Entry 9CD3 (electron microscopy, 2.18 A resolution); this record covers chains A and B.

Chain A (and B):
Protein: Phosphoketolase family protein
Source organism: Candidatus Saccharibacteria bacterium
Notes: chain B of this document is another copy of the same molecule, construct and numbering; everything in this record applies to it too
Reference sequence: A0A7W4E7R7 (A0A7W4E7R7_9BACT); residues 14-799 here correspond to UniProt positions 2-787 (UniProt number = residue number - 12)
Chain sequence (799 residues; row label = number of the first residue in the row):
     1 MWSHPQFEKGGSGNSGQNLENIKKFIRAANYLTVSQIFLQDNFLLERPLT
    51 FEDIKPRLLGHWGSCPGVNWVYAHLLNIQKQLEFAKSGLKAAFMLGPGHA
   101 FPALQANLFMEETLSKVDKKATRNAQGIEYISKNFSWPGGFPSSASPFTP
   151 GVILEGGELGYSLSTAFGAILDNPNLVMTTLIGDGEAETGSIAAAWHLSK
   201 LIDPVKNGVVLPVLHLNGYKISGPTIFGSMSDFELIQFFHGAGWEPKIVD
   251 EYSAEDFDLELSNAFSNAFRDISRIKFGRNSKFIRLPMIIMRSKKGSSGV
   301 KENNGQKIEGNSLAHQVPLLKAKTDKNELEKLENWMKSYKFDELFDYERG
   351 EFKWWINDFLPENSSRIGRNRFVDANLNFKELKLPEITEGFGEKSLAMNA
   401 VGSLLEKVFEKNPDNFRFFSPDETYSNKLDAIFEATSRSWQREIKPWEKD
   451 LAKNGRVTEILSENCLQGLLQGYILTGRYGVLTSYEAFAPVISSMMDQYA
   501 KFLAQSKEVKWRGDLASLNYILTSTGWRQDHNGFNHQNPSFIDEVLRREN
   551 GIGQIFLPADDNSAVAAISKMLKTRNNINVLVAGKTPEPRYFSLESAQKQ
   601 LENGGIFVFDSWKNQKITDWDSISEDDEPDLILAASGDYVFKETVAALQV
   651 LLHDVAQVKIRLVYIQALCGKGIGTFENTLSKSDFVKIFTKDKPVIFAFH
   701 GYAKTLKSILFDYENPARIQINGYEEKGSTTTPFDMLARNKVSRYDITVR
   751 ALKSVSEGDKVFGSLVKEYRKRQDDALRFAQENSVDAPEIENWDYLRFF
Not modelled in the structure: 1-14
Sequence notes: initiating methionine (1); expression tag (2-13); conflict Trp-70 (His58 in A0A7W4E7R7), Ser-144 (His132 in A0A7W4E7R7), Val-491 (Ile479 in A0A7W4E7R7), Asn-535 (Ser523 in A0A7W4E7R7)
Small-molecule neighbours:
  - thiamine diphosphate (TPP), molecule 1: Ser-64, Pro-97, His-99, Gly-157, Glu-158, Leu-159, Gly-183, Asp-184, Gly-185, Glu-186, His-215, Asn-217, Tyr-219, Lys-220, Ile-221, Lys-295, His-315
  - thiamine diphosphate (TPP), molecule 2: Glu-423, Leu-461, Glu-463, Tyr-485, Phe-488, His-536

Interface between chain A and chain B:
Residue-residue contacts (149; chain A residue first):
  Pro-56(A) / Asn-783(B)
  Pro-56(A) / Val-785(B)  hydrophobic
  Arg-57(A) / Thr-732(B)
  Arg-57(A) / Ser-784(B)  hydrogen bond (side chain-backbone)
  Leu-58(A) / His-531(B)
  Leu-59(A) / Asp-530(B)
  Leu-59(A) / His-531(B)
  Gly-60(A) / His-531(B)
  His-61(A) / His-531(B)
  Trp-137(A) / Gln-781(B)  hydrogen bond (side chain-backbone)
  Trp-137(A) / Glu-782(B)
  Trp-137(A) / Asn-783(B)
  Trp-137(A) / Ser-784(B)
  Pro-138(A) / Thr-731(B)
  Pro-138(A) / Ser-784(B)
  Ser-143(A) / His-531(B)
  Ser-143(A) / Thr-730(B)  hydrogen bond
  Glu-155(A) / Asn-535(B)
  Gly-157(A) / Phe-488(B)
  Gly-157(A) / Asn-535(B)
  Gly-157(A) / His-536(B)
  Glu-158(A) / Phe-488(B)
  Glu-158(A) / Val-491(B)
  Gly-185(A) / Leu-461(B)
  Glu-188(A) / Ala-194(B)
  Glu-188(A) / Ile-460(B)
  Glu-188(A) / Leu-461(B)
  Glu-188(A) / Ser-462(B)
  Gly-190(A) / Gly-190(B)
  Gly-190(A) / Ala-194(B)
  Ala-193(A) / Ala-193(B)  hydrophobic
  Ala-194(A) / Glu-188(B)
  Ala-194(A) / Gly-190(B)
  Lys-200(A) / Ile-226(B)
  Tyr-219(A) / Trp-447(B)  hydrogen bond
  Tyr-219(A) / Glu-448(B)  hydrogen bond
  Lys-220(A) / Asp-422(B)
  Ile-221(A) / Asp-422(B)  hydrogen bond (backbone-side chain)
  Ser-222(A) / Asp-422(B)  hydrogen bond
  Ser-222(A) / Tyr-425(B)
  Ser-222(A) / Arg-438(B)  hydrogen bond (backbone-side chain)
  Thr-225(A) / Trp-440(B)
  Ile-226(A) / Lys-200(B)
  Ile-226(A) / Leu-201(B)  hydrophobic
  Ser-229(A) / Trp-440(B)
  Ser-229(A) / Arg-442(B)
  Met-230(A) / Gly-241(B)
  Met-230(A) / Arg-442(B)
  Glu-234(A) / Arg-442(B)  salt bridge
  Gln-237(A) / Gln-237(B)
  Gln-237(A) / His-240(B)  hydrogen bond
  Phe-238(A) / Phe-238(B)  hydrophobic
  His-240(A) / Gln-237(B)  hydrogen bond
  Gly-241(A) / Met-230(B)
  Gly-241(A) / Glu-234(B)
  Gly-241(A) / Phe-238(B)
  Lys-307(A) / Trp-447(B)
  Asn-311(A) / Trp-447(B)
  Gln-316(A) / His-531(B)  hydrogen bond
  Asp-422(A) / Lys-220(B)
  Asp-422(A) / Ile-221(B)  hydrogen bond (side chain-backbone)
  Asp-422(A) / Ser-222(B)  hydrogen bond (side chain-backbone)
  Tyr-425(A) / Ser-222(B)
  Arg-438(A) / Ser-222(B)  hydrogen bond (side chain-backbone)
  Trp-440(A) / Thr-225(B)
  Trp-440(A) / Ser-229(B)
  Arg-442(A) / Ser-229(B)  hydrogen bond (side chain-backbone)
  Arg-442(A) / Glu-234(B)  salt bridge
  Trp-447(A) / Tyr-219(B)  hydrogen bond
  Trp-447(A) / Lys-307(B)
  Trp-447(A) / Asn-311(B)
  Glu-448(A) / Tyr-219(B)  hydrogen bond
  Ile-460(A) / Lys-220(B)
  Ile-460(A) / Ile-226(B)  hydrophobic
  Leu-461(A) / Gly-185(B)
  Leu-461(A) / Glu-188(B)
  Leu-461(A) / Lys-220(B)
  Ser-462(A) / Glu-188(B)
  Phe-488(A) / Glu-158(B)
  Val-491(A) / Glu-158(B)
  Val-491(A) / Ser-494(B)
  Ser-494(A) / Val-491(B)
  Asp-497(A) / Asn-538(B)  hydrogen bond
  Gln-498(A) / Asn-535(B)
  Lys-501(A) / Phe-534(B)
  Lys-501(A) / Gln-537(B)  hydrogen bond (side chain-backbone)
  Lys-501(A) / Tyr-724(B)
  Lys-501(A) / Glu-726(B)  salt bridge
  Gln-505(A) / Phe-534(B)
  Asp-530(A) / Leu-59(B)
  His-531(A) / Leu-58(B)
  His-531(A) / Leu-59(B)
  His-531(A) / Gly-60(B)
  His-531(A) / His-61(B)
  His-531(A) / Ser-143(B)  hydrogen bond (backbone-side chain)
  His-531(A) / Gln-316(B)  hydrogen bond
  Asn-532(A) / Ser-143(B)
  Phe-534(A) / Lys-501(B)  hydrogen bond (backbone-side chain)
  Phe-534(A) / Gln-505(B)
  Asn-535(A) / Glu-155(B)  hydrogen bond
  Asn-535(A) / Gly-157(B)
  Asn-535(A) / Gln-498(B)
  Gln-537(A) / Lys-501(B)  hydrogen bond (backbone-side chain)
  Asn-538(A) / Asp-497(B)  hydrogen bond
  Ser-540(A) / Glu-544(B)
  Ser-540(A) / Arg-547(B)
  Asp-543(A) / Arg-547(B)  salt bridge
  Glu-544(A) / Ser-540(B)  hydrogen bond
  Leu-546(A) / Lys-704(B)  hydrogen bond (backbone-side chain)
  Arg-547(A) / Ser-540(B)
  Arg-547(A) / Asp-543(B)  salt bridge
  Arg-547(A) / Arg-547(B)
  Arg-547(A) / Tyr-702(B)
  Arg-547(A) / Lys-704(B)
  Arg-548(A) / Asn-538(B)
  Arg-548(A) / Tyr-702(B)
  Arg-548(A) / Glu-726(B)  salt bridge
  Glu-549(A) / Lys-704(B)
  Glu-549(A) / Lys-727(B)
  Asn-550(A) / Glu-726(B)
  Asn-550(A) / Lys-727(B)  hydrogen bond
  Tyr-702(A) / Arg-547(B)
  Lys-704(A) / Leu-546(B)  hydrogen bond (side chain-backbone)
  Lys-704(A) / Arg-547(B)
  Lys-704(A) / Glu-549(B)
  Lys-704(A) / Ser-708(B)
  Lys-707(A) / Phe-711(B)
  Lys-707(A) / Asp-712(B)  salt bridge
  Ser-708(A) / Lys-704(B)
  Phe-711(A) / Lys-707(B)
  Phe-711(A) / Pro-716(B)
  Asp-712(A) / Lys-707(B)  salt bridge
  Pro-716(A) / Phe-711(B)
  Ile-721(A) / Phe-711(B)  hydrophobic
  Tyr-724(A) / Lys-501(B)
  Glu-726(A) / Lys-501(B)  salt bridge
  Glu-726(A) / Arg-548(B)  salt bridge
  Glu-726(A) / Asn-550(B)
  Lys-727(A) / Asn-550(B)  hydrogen bond
  Thr-730(A) / Ser-143(B)  hydrogen bond
  Thr-731(A) / Pro-138(B)
  Thr-732(A) / Arg-57(B)
  Gln-781(A) / Trp-137(B)  hydrogen bond (backbone-side chain)
  Glu-782(A) / Trp-137(B)
  Asn-783(A) / Pro-56(B)
  Ser-784(A) / Arg-57(B)  hydrogen bond (backbone-side chain)
  Ser-784(A) / Trp-137(B)
  Ser-784(A) / Pro-138(B)
  Val-785(A) / Pro-56(B)  hydrophobic
Interface residues without a listed pair, chain A (111 interface residues in all): Ser-136, Pro-142, Ala-145, Gly-156, Leu-159, Glu-186, Thr-189, His-197, Gly-223, Pro-224, Phe-227, Ala-242, Arg-285, Gly-310, Val-317, Ser-426, Leu-451, Glu-459, Pro-490, Gly-533, His-536, Leu-710, Ile-719, Glu-725, Pro-733, Ala-780
Interface residues without a listed pair, chain B (108 interface residues in all): Ser-136, Pro-142, Ser-144, Tyr-161, Glu-186, Thr-189, His-197, Gly-223, Pro-224, Phe-227, Ala-242, Arg-285, Gly-310, Ser-426, Leu-451, Glu-459, Pro-490, Asn-532, Gly-533, Leu-710, Ile-719, Ile-721, Ala-780

Overview:
Chain A and chain B form an interface of 111 and 108 residues respectively, with 33 hydrogen bonds and 10 salt
bridges. Polar pairs include Glu-234(A)/Arg-442(B), Lys-501(A)/Glu-726(B) and Asp-543(A)/Arg-547(B). Chain A
binds thiamine diphosphate.
Chain A and chain B are both Phosphoketolase family protein (Candidatus Saccharibacteria bacterium); the
structure, Cryo-EM structure of Candidatus Saccharibacterium phosphoketolase complexed with thiamine
diphosphate, was determined by electron microscopy (same publication as 9CD4).
